3V0N - chains A and B; structure by X-ray diffraction, 1.75 A resolution.

== Chain A (and B) ==
Molecule: Histo-blood group ABO system transferase
From: Homo sapiens
Notes: EC 2.4.1.40, 2.4.1.37; fragment: Extracellular catalytic domain; chain B of this document is another copy of the same molecule, construct and numbering; everything in this record applies to it too
UniProt: P16442 (BGAT_HUMAN); numbering as in UniProt (aligned over 64-354)
Sequence (298 residues; each row starts with the number of its first residue):
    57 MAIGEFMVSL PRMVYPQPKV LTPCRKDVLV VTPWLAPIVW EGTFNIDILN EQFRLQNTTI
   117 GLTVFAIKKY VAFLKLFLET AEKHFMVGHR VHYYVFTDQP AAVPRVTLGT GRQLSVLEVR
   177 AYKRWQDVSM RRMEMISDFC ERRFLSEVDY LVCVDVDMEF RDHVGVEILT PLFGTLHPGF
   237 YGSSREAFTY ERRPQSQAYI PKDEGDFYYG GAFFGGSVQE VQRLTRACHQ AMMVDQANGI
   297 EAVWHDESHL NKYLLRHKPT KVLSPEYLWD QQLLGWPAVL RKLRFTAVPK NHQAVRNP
Unresolved in the structure: 57, 346-354
Construct notes: expression tag (57-63); engineered mutation Gly266 (Leu in P16442), Ala268 (Gly in P16442)
Ion coordination: Mn2+: Asp211, Asp213 (together with 4GW)
Small-molecule neighbours: 4GW (5-(5-formylthiophen-2-yl)uridine 5'-(trihydrogen diphosphate)): Phe121, Ala122, Ile123, Lys124, Tyr126, Trp181, Val184, Ser185, Arg188, Asp211, Val212, Asp213

== Chain A / chain B interface ==
Pairs across the interface (117):
  Glu61(A) - Gln275(B)
  Phe62(A) - Gln275(B)
  Phe62(A) - Glu276(B)
  Phe62(A) - Arg279(B)
  Met63(A) - Leu228(B)  hydrophobic
  Met63(A) - Glu276(B)  hydrogen bond (backbone-side chain)
  Met63(A) - Lys314(B)
  Met63(A) - Thr316(B)
  Val64(A) - Arg312(B)
  Val64(A) - His313(B)
  Ser65(A) - Arg312(B)
  Ser65(A) - His313(B)
  Leu66(A) - Arg312(B)  hydrogen bond (backbone-backbone)
  Leu66(A) - Lys314(B)
  Pro67(A) - Arg312(B)
  Arg68(A) - Pro257(B)
  Arg68(A) - Asp259(B)  salt bridge
  Arg68(A) - Glu260(B)  salt bridge
  Arg68(A) - Arg312(B)
  Met69(A) - Glu260(B)
  Val70(A) - Asp259(B)
  Tyr71(A) - Arg241(B)  hydrogen bond (backbone-side chain)
  Tyr71(A) - Asp262(B)  hydrogen bond
  Tyr71(A) - Lys314(B)  hydrogen bond
  Pro72(A) - Arg241(B)
  Gln73(A) - Ser239(B)  hydrogen bond (side chain-backbone)
  Gln73(A) - Ser240(B)
  Gln73(A) - Arg241(B)  hydrogen bond (side chain-backbone)
  Gln73(A) - Phe244(B)
  Gln73(A) - Asp262(B)
  Pro74(A) - Pro89(B)
  Pro74(A) - Asp262(B)
  Pro74(A) - Phe263(B)  hydrophobic
  Lys75(A) - Leu85(B)
  Lys75(A) - Ser239(B)
  Val76(A) - Val84(B)
  Val76(A) - Leu85(B)  hydrogen bond (backbone-backbone)
  Val76(A) - Trp96(B)  hydrophobic
  Val76(A) - Tyr237(B)
  Val76(A) - Phe263(B)  hydrophobic
  Leu77(A) - Asp83(B)
  Leu77(A) - Gly238(B)
  Pro79(A) - Lys82(B)
  Pro79(A) - Val84(B)
  Pro79(A) - Leu85(B)  hydrophobic
  Lys82(A) - Pro79(B)
  Lys82(A) - Lys82(B)  hydrogen bond (side chain-backbone)
  Asp83(A) - Leu77(B)
  Val84(A) - Val76(B)
  Val84(A) - Pro79(B)
  Leu85(A) - Lys75(B)
  Leu85(A) - Val76(B)  hydrogen bond (backbone-backbone)
  Val86(A) - Val86(B)  hydrophobic
  Val86(A) - Val87(B)  hydrophobic
  Val87(A) - Val86(B)  hydrophobic
  Thr88(A) - Thr99(B)
  Pro89(A) - Pro74(B)  hydrophobic
  Pro89(A) - Thr99(B)
  Pro89(A) - Phe100(B)
  Pro89(A) - Asn101(B)  hydrogen bond (backbone-backbone)
  Trp90(A) - Ile104(B)  hydrophobic
  Trp90(A) - Leu105(B)
  Leu91(A) - Pro93(B)
  Leu91(A) - Thr99(B)
  Leu91(A) - Phe100(B)  hydrophobic
  Leu91(A) - Leu105(B)  hydrophobic
  Leu91(A) - Glu223(B)
  Leu91(A) - Lys317(B)
  Pro93(A) - Leu91(B)
  Trp96(A) - Val76(B)  hydrophobic
  Thr99(A) - Thr88(B)
  Thr99(A) - Pro89(B)
  Thr99(A) - Leu91(B)
  Phe100(A) - Pro89(B)
  Phe100(A) - Leu91(B)  hydrophobic
  Asn101(A) - Pro89(B)  hydrogen bond (backbone-backbone)
  Ile104(A) - Trp90(B)  hydrophobic
  Leu105(A) - Trp90(B)
  Leu105(A) - Leu91(B)  hydrophobic
  Gln108(A) - Lys314(B)
  Glu223(A) - Leu91(B)
  Pro227(A) - Met63(B)  hydrophobic
  Tyr237(A) - Val76(B)
  Gly238(A) - Leu77(B)
  Ser239(A) - Gln73(B)  hydrogen bond (backbone-side chain)
  Ser240(A) - Gln73(B)
  Arg241(A) - Tyr71(B)  hydrogen bond (side chain-backbone)
  Arg241(A) - Pro72(B)
  Arg241(A) - Gln73(B)  hydrogen bond (backbone-side chain)
  Phe244(A) - Gln73(B)
  Pro257(A) - Arg68(B)
  Asp259(A) - Arg68(B)  salt bridge
  Asp259(A) - Val70(B)
  Glu260(A) - Arg68(B)  salt bridge
  Glu260(A) - Met69(B)
  Asp262(A) - Tyr71(B)  hydrogen bond
  Asp262(A) - Gln73(B)
  Asp262(A) - Pro74(B)
  Phe263(A) - Pro74(B)  hydrophobic
  Phe263(A) - Val76(B)  hydrophobic
  Gln275(A) - Glu61(B)
  Gln275(A) - Phe62(B)
  Glu276(A) - Phe62(B)
  Glu276(A) - Met63(B)  hydrogen bond (side chain-backbone)
  Arg279(A) - Phe62(B)
  Arg312(A) - Val64(B)
  Arg312(A) - Ser65(B)
  Arg312(A) - Leu66(B)  hydrogen bond (backbone-backbone)
  Arg312(A) - Pro67(B)
  Arg312(A) - Arg68(B)
  His313(A) - Val64(B)
  His313(A) - Ser65(B)
  Lys314(A) - Leu66(B)
  Lys314(A) - Tyr71(B)  hydrogen bond
  Lys314(A) - Gln108(B)
  Thr316(A) - Met63(B)
  Lys317(A) - Leu91(B)
Also at the interface, not in a pair above, chain A (62 interface residues in all): Val95, Leu228, Leu232, Gly261, Val335
Also at the interface, not in a pair above, chain B (62 interface residues in all): Val95, Pro227, Leu232, Gly261, Val335

== Overview ==
Chain A and chain B each contribute 62 residues to their interface, with 19 hydrogen bonds and 4 salt bridges.
Polar contacts include Arg68(A)-Asp259(B), Arg68(A)-Glu260(B) and Met63(A)-Glu276(B). Ligands of chain A:
compound 4GW. Asp211(A) and Asp213(A) coordinate Mn2+.
Both chains are Histo-blood group ABO system transferase (Homo sapiens). Entry 3V0N (Crystal structure of the
Fucosylgalactoside alpha N-acetylgalactosaminyltransferase (GTA, cisAB mutant L266G, G268A) in complex with a
...) was determined by X-ray diffraction, deposited together with 3V0L, 3V0M, 3V0O, 3V0P and 3V0Q.
